PDB entry 5H5Z | X-ray diffraction, 1.74 A resolution | chains A and C of the 3 polymer chains in the assembly

[Chain A]
Molecule: MHC class I antigen
Organism: Ctenopharyngodon idella
Notes: engineered mutation(s): E45K
UniProt: Q65XY8 (Q65XY8_CTEID); residues 2-276 here correspond to UniProt positions 17-291 (UniProt number = residue number + 15)
Chain sequence (275 residues; row label = number of the first residue in the row):
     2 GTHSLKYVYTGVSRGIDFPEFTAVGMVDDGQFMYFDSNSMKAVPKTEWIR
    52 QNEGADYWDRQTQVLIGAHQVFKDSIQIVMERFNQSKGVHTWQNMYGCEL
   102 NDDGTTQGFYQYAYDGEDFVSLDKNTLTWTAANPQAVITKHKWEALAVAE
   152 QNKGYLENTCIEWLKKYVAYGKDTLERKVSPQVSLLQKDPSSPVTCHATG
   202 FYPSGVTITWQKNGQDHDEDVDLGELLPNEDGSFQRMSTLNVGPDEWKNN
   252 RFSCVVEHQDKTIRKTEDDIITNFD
Disulfide bonds: Cys99-Cys161, Cys197-Cys255

[Chain C]
Molecule: peptide chain
Chain sequence (9 residues; row label = number of the first residue in the row):
     1 FANFCLMMI
Disulfide bonds: Cys5 forms a disulfide with the same residue of a neighbouring copy of this chain

[Interface between chain A and chain C]
Pairs across the interface (40; chain A residue first):
  Leu6(A) with Phe1(C)
  Tyr8(A) with Phe1(C), hydrogen bond (side chain-backbone); Ala2(C), hydrogen bond (side chain-backbone)
  Tyr10(A) with Ala2(C)
  Tyr58(A) with Phe1(C), hydrophobic
  Arg61(A) with Phe1(C)
  Gln62(A) with Phe1(C); Ala2(C), hydrogen bond (side chain-backbone)
  Val65(A) with Phe1(C), hydrophobic; Asn3(C); Phe4(C), hydrophobic
  Ala69(A) with Leu6(C), hydrophobic
  Val72(A) with Met7(C); Met8(C)
  Asp75(A) with Met8(C)
  Ser76(A) with Met8(C); Ile9(C), hydrogen bond (side chain-backbone)
  Ile79(A) with Met8(C), hydrophobic; Ile9(C)
  Val80(A) with Ile9(C), hydrophobic
  Arg83(A) with Ile9(C)
  Trp93(A) with Ile9(C), hydrophobic
  Tyr97(A) with Ala2(C); Asn3(C), hydrogen bond (side chain-backbone)
  Tyr111(A) with Asn3(C), hydrogen bond
  Thr140(A) with Ile9(C), hydrogen bond (side chain-backbone)
  Lys143(A) with Met8(C), hydrogen bond (side chain-backbone); Ile9(C), hydrogen bond (side chain-backbone)
  Trp144(A) with Met7(C); Met8(C), hydrogen bond (side chain-backbone); Ile9(C), hydrophobic
  Leu147(A) with Met7(C), hydrophobic
  Gln152(A) with Asn3(C); Cys5(C)
  Asn153(A) with Asn3(C)
  Tyr156(A) with Phe1(C), hydrogen bond (side chain-backbone); Ala2(C); Asn3(C)
  Trp164(A) with Phe1(C)
  Tyr168(A) with Phe1(C), hydrogen bond (side chain-backbone)
Other interface residues (no listed pair), chain A (29 interface residues in all): Leu66, Phe120, Val149
The authors on this interface:
  - pairs named by the authors: Lys143(A)-Ile9(C) (backbone contact)

[Overview]
29 residues of chain A face 9 of chain C across their interface; the contacts include 12 hydrogen bonds. Polar
contacts include Tyr8(A)-Phe1(C), Tyr8(A)-Ala2(C) and Gln62(A)-Ala2(C). The paper describes a backbone contact
between Lys143(A) and Ile9(C).
Chain A is MHC class I antigen (Ctenopharyngodon idella) and chain C is peptide chain; the structure, Crystal
structure of bony fish MHC class I, peptide and B2m II, was determined by X-ray diffraction together with 6LBE
from the same study.
